Entry 7D1Z (electron microscopy, 3.15 A resolution); this record covers chains I and F of the 11 polymer chains in the assembly.

# Chain I
Molecule: 145-nt DNA strand
Sequence (145 nucleotides; numbered -72 to 72; the number before each row is that of its first residue; numbers below 1 keep their minus sign (DA-72 is residue -72)):
   -72 ATCAGAATCC CGGTGCCGAG GCCGCTCAAT TGGTCGTAGA CAGCTCTAGC ACCGCTTAAA
   -12 CGCACGTACG CGCTGTCCCC CGCGTTTTAA CCGCCAAGGG GATTACTCCC TAGTCTCCAG
    48 GCACGTGTCA GATATATACA TCGAT

# Chain F
Molecule: Histone H4
Source organism: Homo sapiens
UniProtKB: P62805 (H4_HUMAN); residues 1-102 here correspond to UniProt positions 2-103 (UniProt number = residue number + 1)
Chain sequence (106 residues; numbered -3 to 102; the number before each row is that of its first residue; numbers below 1 keep their minus sign (Gly-3 is residue -3)):
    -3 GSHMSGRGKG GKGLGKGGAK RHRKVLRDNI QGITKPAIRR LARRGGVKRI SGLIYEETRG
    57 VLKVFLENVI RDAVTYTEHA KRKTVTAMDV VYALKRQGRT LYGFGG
Disordered / not traced: -3 to 15
Differences from the reference sequence: expression tag (-3 to 0)
Swiss-Prot annotation at these positions:
  - DNA-binding region: Lys16 to Lys20
  - modified residue: Ser1 (N-acetylserine), Arg3 (Asymmetric dimethylarginine), Lys5 (N6-(2-hydroxyisobutyryl)lysine), Lys8 (N6-(2-hydroxyisobutyryl)lysine), Lys12 (N6-(2-hydroxyisobutyryl)lysine), Lys16 (N6-(2-hydroxyisobutyryl)lysine), Lys20 (N6,N6,N6-trimethyllysine), Lys31 (N6-(2-hydroxyisobutyryl)lysine), Lys44 (N6-(2-hydroxyisobutyryl)lysine), Ser47 (Phosphoserine), Tyr51 (Phosphotyrosine), Lys59 (N6-(2-hydroxyisobutyryl)lysine), Lys77 (N6-(2-hydroxyisobutyryl)lysine), Lys79 (N6-(2-hydroxyisobutyryl)lysine), Thr80 (Phosphothreonine), Tyr88 (Phosphotyrosine), Lys91 (N6-(2-hydroxyisobutyryl)lysine)
  - cross-link (Glycyl lysine isopeptide (Lys-Gly)): Lys12 (interchain with G-Cter in SUMO2), Lys20 (interchain with G-Cter in SUMO2), Lys31 (interchain with G-Cter in SUMO2), Lys59 (interchain with G-Cter in SUMO2), Lys79 (interchain with G-Cter in SUMO2), Lys91 (interchain with G-Cter in SUMO2)

# Interface between chain I and chain F
Residue-residue contacts (11; chain I residue first):
  DC7(I) - Arg45(F)  hydrogen bond to the sugar
  DC7(I) - Ile46(F)  sugar contact
  DC7(I) - Ser47(F)  phosphate contact
  DC7(I) - Gly48(F)  hydrogen bond to the phosphate
  DC8(I) - Arg35(F)  salt bridge to the phosphate
  DC8(I) - Arg45(F)  phosphate contact
  DC8(I) - Ile46(F)  hydrogen bond to the phosphate
  DG27(I) - Lys79(F)  phosphate contact
  DG28(I) - Arg78(F)  phosphate contact
  DG28(I) - Lys79(F)  hydrogen bond to the phosphate
  DG28(I) - Thr80(F)  hydrogen bond to the phosphate
Interface residues without a listed pair, chain I (6 interface residues in all): DG9, DA29
Interface residues without a listed pair, chain F (11 interface residues in all): Arg39, Lys44, Lys77

# In short
The interface between chain I and chain F involves 6 residues on one side and 11 on the other, with 5 hydrogen
bonds and 1 salt bridge. Polar contacts include DC7(I)-Arg45(F), DC7(I)-Gly48(F) and DC8(I)-Ile46(F). From
UniProt: a DNA-binding region on chain F.
Here chain I is a 145-nt DNA strand and chain F is Histone H4 (Homo sapiens). Entry 7D1Z (Cryo-EM structure of
SET8-nucleosome complex) was determined by electron microscopy (same publication as 7D20).
